Entry 1HHI (X-ray diffraction, 2.50 A resolution); this record covers chains A and B of the 3 polymer chains in the assembly.

# Chain A
Protein: Class I histocompatibility antigen (HLA-A*0201) (alpha chain)
From: Homo sapiens
Reference sequence: P01892 (1A02_HUMAN); residues 1-275 here correspond to UniProt positions 25-299 (UniProt number = residue number + 24)
Amino-acid sequence (275 residues; numbered 1 to 275; the number before each row is that of its first residue):
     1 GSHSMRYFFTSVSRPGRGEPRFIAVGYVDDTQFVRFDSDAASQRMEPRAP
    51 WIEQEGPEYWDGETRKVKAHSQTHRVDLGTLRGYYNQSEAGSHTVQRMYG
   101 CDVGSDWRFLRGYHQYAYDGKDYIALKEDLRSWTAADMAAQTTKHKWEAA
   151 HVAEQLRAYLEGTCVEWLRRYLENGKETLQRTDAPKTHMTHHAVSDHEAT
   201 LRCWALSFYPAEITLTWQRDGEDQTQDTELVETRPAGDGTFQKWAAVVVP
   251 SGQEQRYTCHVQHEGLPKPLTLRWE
Cystine bridges: C101-C164, C203-C259

# Chain B
Protein: Beta 2-microglobulin
From: Homo sapiens
Reference sequence: P61769 (B2MG_HUMAN); residues 1-99 here correspond to UniProt positions 21-119 (UniProt number = residue number + 20)
Amino-acid sequence (100 residues; numbered 0 to 99; the number before each row is that of its first residue; numbering starts at 0):
     0 MIQRTPKIQVYSRHPAENGKSNFLNCYVSGFHPSDIEVDLLKNGERIEKV
    50 EHSDLSFSKDWSFYLLYYTEFTPTEKDEYACRVNHVTLSQPKIVKWDRDM
UniProt features mapped onto this chain:
  - modified residue: Q2 (Pyrrolidone carboxylic acid)
  - glycosylation: I1 (N-linked (Glc) (glycation) isoleucine), K19 (N-linked (Glc) (glycation) lysine), K41 (N-linked (Glc) (glycation) lysine), K48 (N-linked (Glc) (glycation) lysine), K58 (N-linked (Glc) (glycation) lysine), K91 (N-linked (Glc) (glycation) lysine), K94 (N-linked (Glc) (glycation) lysine)
Cystine bridges: C25-C80

# Chain A / chain B interface
Residue-residue contacts (51):
  F8(A) with S55(B); F56(B), hydrophobic
  F9(A) with F56(B)
  T10(A) with F56(B); F62(B)
  V12(A) with S33(B)
  V25(A) with D53(B)
  Y27(A) with S55(B); Y63(B)
  Q32(A) with D53(B), hydrogen bond
  R35(A) with D53(B), salt bridge
  R48(A) with D53(B), salt bridge
  H93(A) with M0(B)
  Q96(A) with H31(B), hydrogen bond; F56(B); W60(B), hydrogen bond (side chain-backbone); F62(B)
  R97(A) with F56(B)
  Q115(A) with W60(B)
  Y116(A) with W60(B)
  A117(A) with W60(B), hydrophobic
  D119(A) with I1(B)
  G120(A) with I1(B); R3(B), hydrogen bond (backbone-side chain); H31(B)
  K121(A) with I1(B)
  D122(A) with W60(B), hydrogen bond
  H192(A) with D98(B), salt bridge
  R202(A) with D98(B), hydrogen bond (side chain-backbone); M99(B)
  W204(A) with D98(B); M99(B)
  L206(A) with P14(B)
  V231(A) with Q8(B)
  E232(A) with K6(B), salt bridge; Q8(B), hydrogen bond (backbone-side chain); S28(B), hydrogen bond
  T233(A) with Y26(B)
  R234(A) with Q8(B), hydrogen bond; Y10(B); M99(B), hydrogen bond (side chain-backbone)
  P235(A) with Y10(B), hydrogen bond (backbone-side chain); N24(B)
  A236(A) with R12(B), hydrogen bond (backbone-side chain); N24(B), hydrogen bond (backbone-side chain)
  G237(A) with R12(B)
  D238(A) with R12(B)
  Q242(A) with Y10(B); S11(B), hydrogen bond (side chain-backbone); R12(B), hydrogen bond (side chain-backbone)
  W244(A) with M99(B), hydrogen bond (side chain-backbone)
Also at the interface, not in a pair above, chain A (38 interface residues in all): I23, S92, T94, M98, Y113
Also at the interface, not in a pair above, chain B (26 interface residues in all): L54, K58, D59, L65

# Summary
38 residues of chain A and 26 residues of chain B are in contact, with 16 hydrogen bonds and 4 salt bridges.
Among the polar pairs are R35(A)-D53(B), R48(A)-D53(B) and H192(A)-D98(B).
Chain A is Class I histocompatibility antigen (HLA-A*0201) (alpha chain) and chain B is Beta 2-microglobulin,
both from Homo sapiens; the structure, The antigenic identity of peptide(slash)mhc complexes: A comparison of
the conformation of five peptides presented by ..., was determined by X-ray diffraction (same publication as
1HHG, 1HHH, 1HHJ and 1HHK).
